9AVR - chains A and B; structure by X-ray diffraction, 1.91 A resolution.

Chain A:
Name: Eukaryotic initiation factor 4A-I
Source organism: Homo sapiens
Notes: EC 3.6.4.13
Reference sequence: P60842 (IF4A1_HUMAN); residues 1-406 here = UniProt positions 1-406
Sequence (406 residues; each row starts with the number of its first residue):
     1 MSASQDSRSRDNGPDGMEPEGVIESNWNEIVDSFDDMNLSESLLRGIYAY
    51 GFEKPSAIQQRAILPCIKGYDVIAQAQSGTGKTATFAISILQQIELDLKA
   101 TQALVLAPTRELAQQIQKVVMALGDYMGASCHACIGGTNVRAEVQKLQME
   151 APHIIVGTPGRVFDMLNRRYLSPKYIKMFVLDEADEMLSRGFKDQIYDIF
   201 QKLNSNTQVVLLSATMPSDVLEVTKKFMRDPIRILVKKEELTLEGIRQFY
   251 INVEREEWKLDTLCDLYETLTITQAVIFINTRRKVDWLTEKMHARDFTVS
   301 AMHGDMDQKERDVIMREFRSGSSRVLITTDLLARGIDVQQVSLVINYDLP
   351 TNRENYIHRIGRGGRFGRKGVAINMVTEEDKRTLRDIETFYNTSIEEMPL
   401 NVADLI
Not modelled in the structure: 1-29, 403-406
Ligand contacts:
  - silvestrol (A1AG8): Arg110, Pro159, Gly160, Phe163, Asp164, Asn167, Gln195, Asp198, Gly304, Arg311
  - AMP-PNP (ANP; phosphoaminophosphonic acid-adenylate ester): Phe34, Tyr50, Phe52, Lys54, Pro55, Ser56, Gln59, Gln77, Ser78, Gly79, Thr80, Gly81, Lys82, Thr83, Ala84, Gln115, Glu183, Ala214, Gly335, Asp337, Gln339, Arg362, Arg365, Phe366
UniProt features mapped onto this chain:
  - motif: Asp32 to Gln60 (Q motif), Asp182 to Asp185 (DEAD box)
  - binding site (ATP): Ala76 to Thr83
  - modified residue: Ser2 (N-acetylserine), Ser4 (Phosphoserine), Lys118 (N6-acetyllysine), Thr158 (Phosphothreonine), Lys174 (N6-acetyllysine), Lys193 (N6-acetyllysine), Lys238 (N6-acetyllysine)
  - cross-link (Glycyl lysine isopeptide (Lys-Gly)): Lys146 (interchain with G-Cter in SUMO2), Lys225 (interchain with G-Cter in SUMO2), Lys238 (interchain with G-Cter in SUMO2), Lys309 (interchain with G-Cter in SUMO2), Lys369 (interchain with G-Cter in SUMO2), Lys381 (interchain with G-Cter in SUMO2)

Chain B:
Molecule: RNA oligonucleotide (AG)5
Sequence (10 nucleotides; row label = number of the first residue in the row):
     1 AGAGAGAGAG
Not modelled in the structure: 9-10
Ligand contacts: silvestrol (A1AG8): A5, G6, A7, G8

How chain A and chain B interact:
Pairs across the interface - 42 pairs, chain A then chain B:
  Pro108(A) - G4(B)  hydrogen bond to the sugar
  Pro108(A) - A5(B)  sugar contact
  Thr109(A) - G4(B)  sugar contact
  Thr109(A) - A5(B)  phosphate contact
  Arg110(A) - A5(B)  hydrogen bond to the phosphate
  Arg110(A) - G6(B)  salt bridge to the phosphate
  Gly136(A) - G6(B)  hydrogen bond to the phosphate
  Gly136(A) - A7(B)  phosphate contact
  Gly137(A) - A7(B)  hydrogen bond to the phosphate
  Val140(A) - A7(B)  sugar contact
  Thr158(A) - A5(B)  phosphate contact
  Thr158(A) - G6(B)  hydrogen bond to the phosphate
  Pro159(A) - A5(B)  sugar contact
  Gly160(A) - A5(B)  hydrogen bond to the sugar
  Gly160(A) - G6(B)  sugar contact
  Arg161(A) - G6(B)  hydrogen bond to the phosphate
  Arg161(A) - A7(B)  salt bridge to the phosphate
  Asp164(A) - G6(B)  hydrogen bond to the sugar
  Asp164(A) - A7(B)  sugar contact
  Arg168(A) - A7(B)  hydrogen bond to the sugar
  Glu186(A) - A3(B)  base contact
  Gly191(A) - G4(B)  hydrogen bond to the base
  Phe192(A) - G4(B)  base contact
  Phe192(A) - A5(B)  sugar contact
  Gln195(A) - G4(B)  base contact
  Gln195(A) - A5(B)  hydrogen bond to the sugar
  Asn280(A) - G2(B)  hydrogen bond to the sugar
  Asn280(A) - A3(B)  sugar contact
  Thr281(A) - G2(B)  phosphate contact
  Thr281(A) - A3(B)  phosphate contact
  Arg282(A) - A3(B)  salt bridge to the phosphate
  Arg282(A) - G4(B)  salt bridge to the phosphate
  His303(A) - G4(B)  phosphate contact
  Gly304(A) - G4(B)  hydrogen bond to the phosphate
  Arg311(A) - A5(B)  salt bridge to the phosphate
  Thr329(A) - A3(B)  hydrogen bond to the phosphate
  Thr329(A) - G4(B)  hydrogen bond to the phosphate
  Asp330(A) - A3(B)  sugar contact
  Leu331(A) - A3(B)  sugar contact
  Leu331(A) - G4(B)  phosphate contact
  Thr351(A) - A1(B)  base contact
  Thr351(A) - G2(B)  base contact
Other interface residues (no listed pair), chain A (31 interface residues in all): Glu111, Ile135, Thr138, Asn352, Asn355

In short:
Chain A and chain B form an interface of 31 and 7 residues respectively; the contacts include 15 hydrogen
bonds and 5 salt bridges. Polar contacts include Gly191(A)-G4(B), Pro108(A)-G4(B) and Gly160(A)-A5(B).
Silvestrol is bound between chain A and chain B. Ligands of chain A: AMP-PNP.
Here chain A is Eukaryotic initiation factor 4A-I (Homo sapiens) and chain B is RNA oligonucleotide (AG)5.
Entry 9AVR (Human eIF4A-1 in complex with AMP-PNP, RNA, and the inhibitor silvestrol) was determined by X-ray
diffraction.
